Entry 7EH5 (electron microscopy, 4.00 A resolution); this record covers chains A and D of the 15 polymer chains in the assembly.

== Chain A ==
Protein: Spike glycoprotein
From: Severe acute respiratory syndrome coronavirus 2
Reference sequence: P0DTC2 (SPIKE_SARS2); numbering as in UniProt (aligned over 1-1208)
Amino-acid sequence (1283 residues; numbered 1 to 1283; the number before each row is that of its first residue):
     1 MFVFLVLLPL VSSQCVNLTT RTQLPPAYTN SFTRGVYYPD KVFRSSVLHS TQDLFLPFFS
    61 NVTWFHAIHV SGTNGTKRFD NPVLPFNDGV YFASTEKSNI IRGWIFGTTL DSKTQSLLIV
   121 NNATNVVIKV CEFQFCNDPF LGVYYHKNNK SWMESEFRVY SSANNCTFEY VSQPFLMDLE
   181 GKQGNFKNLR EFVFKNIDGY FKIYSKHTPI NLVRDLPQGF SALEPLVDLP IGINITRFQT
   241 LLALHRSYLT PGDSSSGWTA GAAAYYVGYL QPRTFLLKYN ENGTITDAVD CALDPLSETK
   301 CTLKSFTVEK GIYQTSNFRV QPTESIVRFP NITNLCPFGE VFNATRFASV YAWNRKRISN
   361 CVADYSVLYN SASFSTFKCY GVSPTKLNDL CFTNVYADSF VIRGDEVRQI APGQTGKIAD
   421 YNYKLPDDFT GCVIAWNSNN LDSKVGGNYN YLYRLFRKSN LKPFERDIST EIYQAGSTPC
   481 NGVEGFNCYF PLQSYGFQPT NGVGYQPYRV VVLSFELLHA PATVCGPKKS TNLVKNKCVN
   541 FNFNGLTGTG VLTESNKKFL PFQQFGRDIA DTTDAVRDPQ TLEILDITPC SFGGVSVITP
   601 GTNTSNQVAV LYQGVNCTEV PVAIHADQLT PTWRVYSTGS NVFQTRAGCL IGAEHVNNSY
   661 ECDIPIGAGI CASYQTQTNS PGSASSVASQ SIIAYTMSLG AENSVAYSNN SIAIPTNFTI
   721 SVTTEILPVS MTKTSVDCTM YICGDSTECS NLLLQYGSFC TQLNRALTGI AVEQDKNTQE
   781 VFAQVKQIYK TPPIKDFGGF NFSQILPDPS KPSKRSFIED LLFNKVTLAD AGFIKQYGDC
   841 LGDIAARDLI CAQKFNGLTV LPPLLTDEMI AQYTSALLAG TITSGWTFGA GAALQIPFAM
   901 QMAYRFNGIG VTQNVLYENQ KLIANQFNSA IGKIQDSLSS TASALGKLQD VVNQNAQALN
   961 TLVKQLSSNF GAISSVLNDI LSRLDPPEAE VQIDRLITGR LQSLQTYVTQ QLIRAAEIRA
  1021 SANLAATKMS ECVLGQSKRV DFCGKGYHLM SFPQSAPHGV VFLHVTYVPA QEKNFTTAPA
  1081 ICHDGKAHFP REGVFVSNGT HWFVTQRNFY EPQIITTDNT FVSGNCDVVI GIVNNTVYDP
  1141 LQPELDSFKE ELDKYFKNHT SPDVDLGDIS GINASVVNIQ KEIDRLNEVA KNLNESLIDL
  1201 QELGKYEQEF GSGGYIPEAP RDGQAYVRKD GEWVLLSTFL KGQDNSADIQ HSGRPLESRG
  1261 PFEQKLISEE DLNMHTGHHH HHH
Unresolved in the structure: 1-26, 69-80, 144-158, 174-186, 211-216, 243-263, 445-446, 622-634, 676-690, 828-854, 1147-1283
Sequence notes: conflict G614 (Asp in P0DTC2), G682 (Arg in P0DTC2), S683 (Arg in P0DTC2), S685 (Arg in P0DTC2), P986 (Lys in P0DTC2), P987 (Val in P0DTC2); expression tag (1209-1283)
Disulfide bonds: C131-C166, C291-C301, C336-C361, C379-C432, C391-C525, C480-C488, C538-C590, C617-C649, C662-C671, C738-C760, C743-C749, C1032-C1043, C1082-C1126
Covalent attachments: N-acetylglucosamine (NAG) linked to N61, N122, N165, N234, N282, N331, N343, N603, N616, N657, N709, N717, N801, N1074, N1098, N1134
Swiss-Prot annotation at these positions:
  - region: N280 to C301 (Putative superantigen), R403 to D405 (Integrin-binding motif), N448 to F456 (Immunodominant HLA epitope recognized by the CD8+), P681, A684 (Putative superantigen), S816 to Y837 (Fusion peptide 1), K835 to F855 (Fusion peptide 2), D1163 to E1202 (Heptad repeat 2)
  - site: R815, S816 (Cleavage)
  - glycosylation: N17 (N-linked (GlcNAc...) (complex) asparagine), N61 (N-linked (GlcNAc...) (hybrid) asparagine), N74 (N-linked (GlcNAc...) (complex) asparagine), N122 (N-linked (GlcNAc...) (hybrid) asparagine), N149 (N-linked (GlcNAc...) (complex) asparagine), N165 (N-linked (GlcNAc...) (complex) asparagine), N234 (N-linked (GlcNAc...) (high mannose) asparagine), N282 (N-linked (GlcNAc...) (complex) asparagine), T323 (O-linked (GalNAc) threonine), S325 (O-linked (HexNAc...) serine), N331 (N-linked (GlcNAc...) (complex) asparagine), N343 (N-linked (GlcNAc...) (complex) asparagine), N603 (N-linked (GlcNAc...) (hybrid) asparagine), N616 (N-linked (GlcNAc...) (complex) asparagine), N657 (N-linked (GlcNAc...) (complex) asparagine), T676 (O-linked (GlcNAc...) threonine), T678 (O-linked (GlcNAc...) threonine), N709 (N-linked (GlcNAc...) (high mannose) asparagine), N717 (N-linked (GlcNAc...) (hybrid) asparagine), N801 (N-linked (GlcNAc...) (hybrid) asparagine) and 6 more in UniProt

== Chain D ==
Protein: RBD-chAb15, heavy chain
From: Homo sapiens
Amino-acid sequence (449 residues; each row starts with the number of its first residue):
     1 EVQLEESGPG LVQPSQSLSI TCTVSDFSLT TYGVHWVRQS PGKGLEWLGV IWSGGSTDYN
    61 AAFISRLSIS KDNSKSQVFF KMNSLQTNDT AIYYCARMGD GYYVGAMDYW GQGTSVTVSS
   121 ASTKGPSVFP LAPSSKSTSG GTAALGCLVK DYFPEPVTVS WNSGALTSGV HTFPAVLQSS
   181 GLYSLSSVVT VPSSSLGTQT YICNVNHKPS NTKVDKKVEP KSCDKTHTCP PCPAPELLGG
   241 PSVFLFPPKP KDTLMISRTP EVTCVVVDVS HEDPEVKFNW YVDGVEVHNA KTKPREEQYN
   301 STYRVVSVLT VLHQDWLNGK EYKCKVSNKA LPAPIEKTIS KAKGQPREPQ VYTLPPSRDE
   361 LTKNQVSLTC LVKGFYPSDI AVEWESNGQP ENNYKTTPPV LDSDGSFFLY SKLTVDKSRW
   421 QQGNVFSCSV MHEALHNHYT QKSLSLSPG
Unresolved in the structure: 121-449
Disulfide bonds: C22-C95

== How chain A and chain D interact ==
Residue-residue contacts (19):
  S371(A) with G55(D)
  A372(A) with G55(D)
  S373(A) with G55(D)
  F374(A) with G54(D); G55(D); S56(D), hydrogen bond (backbone-backbone)
  S375(A) with W52(D); S56(D)
  F377(A) with G54(D)
  K378(A) with T30(D); T31(D)
  G404(A) with Y103(D), hydrogen bond (backbone-side chain)
  D405(A) with Y102(D)
  V407(A) with Y103(D)
  R408(A) with G101(D), hydrogen bond (side chain-backbone); Y102(D)
  V503(A) with Y103(D), hydrophobic; V104(D), hydrophobic
  Y508(A) with Y103(D)
Other interface residues (no listed pair), chain A (15 interface residues in all): Y369, G504
Other interface residues (no listed pair), chain D (11 interface residues in all): T57

== Summary ==
Chain A and chain D form an interface of 15 and 11 residues respectively; the contacts include 3 hydrogen
bonds. Polar pairs include G404(A)-Y103(D), R408(A)-G101(D) and F374(A)-S56(D). Covalently linked
N-acetylglucosamine: at N61(A), N122(A), N165(A), N234(A), N282(A) and N331(A) and 10 more.
Chain A is Spike glycoprotein (Severe acute respiratory syndrome coronavirus 2) and chain D is RBD-chAb15,
heavy chain (Homo sapiens); the structure, Cryo-EM structure of SARS-CoV-2 S-D614G variant in complex with
neutralizing antibodies, RBD-chAb15 and RBD-chAb45, was determined by electron microscopy (same publication as
7EDF, 7EDG, 7EDH, 7EDI and 7EDJ).
